Entry 9CUI (electron microscopy, 3.42 A resolution); this record covers chains A and D of the 5 polymer chains in the assembly.

# Chain A (and D)
Protein: Transient receptor potential cation channel subfamily V member 6
Organism: Homo sapiens
Notes: chain D of this document is another copy of the same molecule, construct and numbering; everything in this record applies to it too
UniProt: Q9H1D0 (TRPV6_HUMAN); residues -39 to 725 here correspond to UniProt positions 1-765 (UniProt number = residue number + 40)
Sequence (765 residues; numbered -39 to 725; the number before each row is that of its first residue; numbers below 1 keep their minus sign (Met-39 is residue -39)):
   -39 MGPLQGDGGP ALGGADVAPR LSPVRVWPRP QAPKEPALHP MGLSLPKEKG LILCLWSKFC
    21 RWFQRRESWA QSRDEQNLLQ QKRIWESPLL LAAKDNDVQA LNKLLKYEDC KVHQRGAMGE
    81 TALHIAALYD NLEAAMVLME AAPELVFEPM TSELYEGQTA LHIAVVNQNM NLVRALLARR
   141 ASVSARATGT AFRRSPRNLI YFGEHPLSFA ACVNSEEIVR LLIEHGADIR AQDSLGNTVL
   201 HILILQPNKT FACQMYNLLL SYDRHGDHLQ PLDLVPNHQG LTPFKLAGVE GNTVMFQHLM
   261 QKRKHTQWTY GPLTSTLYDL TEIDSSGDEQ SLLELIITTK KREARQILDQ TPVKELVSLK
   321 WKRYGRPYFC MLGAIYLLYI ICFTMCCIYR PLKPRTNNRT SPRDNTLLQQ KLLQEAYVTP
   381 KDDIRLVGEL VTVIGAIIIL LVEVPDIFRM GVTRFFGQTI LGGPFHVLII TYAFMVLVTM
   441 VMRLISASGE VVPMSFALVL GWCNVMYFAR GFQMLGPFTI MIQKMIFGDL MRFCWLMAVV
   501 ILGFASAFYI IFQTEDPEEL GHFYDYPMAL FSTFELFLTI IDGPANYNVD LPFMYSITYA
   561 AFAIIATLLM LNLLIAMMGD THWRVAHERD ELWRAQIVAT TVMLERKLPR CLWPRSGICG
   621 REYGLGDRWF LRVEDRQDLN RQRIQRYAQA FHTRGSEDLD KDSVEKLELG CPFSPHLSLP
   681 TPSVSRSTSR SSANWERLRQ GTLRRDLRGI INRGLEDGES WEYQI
Not modelled in the structure: -39 to 26, 639-725 (chain D: -39 to 21, 639-725)
Construct notes: variant Arg157 (Cys197 in Q9H1D0), Val378 (Met418 in Q9H1D0), Thr681 (Met721 in Q9H1D0)
Ion coordination: Ca2+: Asp542 (shared with 1 residue of chain B; 1 residue of chain C; Asp542(D) of chain D)
Curated features (UniProtKB/Swiss-Prot):
  - region: Glu93 to Pro103 (Interaction with calmodulin), Val598 to Val602 (Interaction with S100A10), Ser691 to Ile711 (Interaction with calmodulin)
  - motif: Ile541 to Ala545 (Selectivity filter)
  - binding site (Ca(2+)): Asp542
  - modified residue: Tyr161 (Phosphotyrosine), Thr702 (Phosphothreonine)
  - glycosylation: Asn358 (N-linked (GlcNAc...) asparagine)

# Chain A / chain D interface
Pairs across the interface (134; chain A residue first):
  Glu27(A) with Tyr324(D)
  Asp34(A) with Ile618(D); Arg632(D), salt bridge
  Glu35(A) with Ile618(D); Tyr623(D), hydrogen bond
  Asn37(A) with Gln267(D), hydrogen bond (backbone-side chain); Trp268(D); Arg632(D), hydrogen bond
  Leu38(A) with Gln267(D); Ile618(D), hydrophobic; Tyr623(D); Arg632(D)
  Leu39(A) with Tyr623(D), hydrophobic
  Gln41(A) with Gln267(D), hydrogen bond (side chain-backbone)
  Lys42(A) with Glu622(D); Tyr623(D)
  Trp45(A) with Leu625(D), hydrophobic
  Leu88(A) with Trp268(D), hydrophobic; Thr269(D)
  Tyr89(A) with Gln267(D), hydrogen bond (side chain-backbone)
  Tyr115(A) with Trp268(D)
  Gln118(A) with Tyr270(D), hydrogen bond
  Ile123(A) with Tyr270(D), hydrophobic
  Val126(A) with Tyr270(D); Gly271(D)
  Asn127(A) with Thr269(D); Gly271(D)
  Leu159(A) with Glu634(D); Asp635(D); Arg636(D), hydrogen bond (backbone-side chain)
  Ile160(A) with Leu273(D), hydrophobic; Arg636(D)
  Phe162(A) with Pro272(D), hydrophobic
  Pro207(A) with Arg636(D)
  Met491(A) with Met474(D), hydrophobic
  Arg492(A) with Met474(D); Leu475(D)
  Phe493(A) with Phe478(D), hydrophobic
  Trp495(A) with Leu475(D), hydrophobic
  Leu496(A) with Met466(D); Leu475(D), hydrophobic; Phe478(D), hydrophobic; Thr479(D); Ile482(D), hydrophobic
  Val499(A) with Trp462(D); Met466(D), hydrophobic
  Val500(A) with Met466(D), hydrophobic
  Leu502(A) with Trp462(D)
  Gly503(A) with Leu458(D); Val459(D); Trp462(D)
  Phe504(A) with Val459(D), hydrophobic
  Ser506(A) with Thr344(D); Leu458(D)
  Ala507(A) with Ser455(D); Val459(D), hydrophobic
  Tyr509(A) with Ile348(D), hydrophobic
  Ile510(A) with Cys347(D); Arg350(D), hydrogen bond (backbone-side chain); Val451(D); Met454(D), hydrophobic
  Ile511(A) with Ser455(D)
  Gln513(A) with Cys347(D); Ile348(D), hydrogen bond (side chain-backbone); Arg350(D), hydrogen bond; Leu352(D)
  Thr514(A) with Arg350(D); Leu352(D); Leu368(D); Gln369(D), hydrogen bond (backbone-backbone); Gln370(D), hydrogen bond (backbone-backbone)
  Glu515(A) with Leu367(D); Leu368(D); Gln369(D), hydrogen bond (backbone-side chain)
  Asp516(A) with Leu367(D), hydrogen bond (backbone-backbone); Gln369(D)
  Pro517(A) with Gln369(D)
  Glu519(A) with Leu367(D)
  Tyr526(A) with Ile348(D), hydrophobic
  Asp542(A) with Ile540(D); Asp542(D)
  Gly543(A) with Ile540(D)
  Tyr547(A) with Gly521(D); His522(D); Met528(D), hydrophobic; Ser532(D); Glu535(D), hydrogen bond
  Asn548(A) with Asp364(D); Glu518(D)
  Val549(A) with Asn365(D); Leu367(D), hydrophobic
  Asp550(A) with Asn365(D); Leu367(D)
  Met554(A) with Val452(D), hydrophobic; Ser455(D); Phe456(D), hydrophobic
  Ser556(A) with Phe531(D)
  Thr558(A) with Ser455(D)
  Tyr559(A) with Phe531(D), hydrophobic; Glu535(D); Ile540(D)
  Ala560(A) with Phe531(D), hydrophobic; Phe534(D), hydrophobic
  Ala563(A) with Leu538(D); Ile540(D), hydrophobic
  Ile564(A) with Leu490(D), hydrophobic; Phe534(D), hydrophobic
  Thr567(A) with Ile540(D)
  Leu568(A) with Met497(D), hydrophobic; Leu571(D), hydrophobic; Leu574(D); Met578(D)
  Leu569(A) with Ile482(D), hydrophobic; Met485(D); Ile486(D), hydrophobic; Leu490(D), hydrophobic; Met578(D), hydrophobic
  Asn572(A) with Leu574(D); Ile575(D); Met578(D)
  Leu573(A) with Phe478(D), hydrophobic; Met481(D); Ile482(D), hydrophobic; Met485(D), hydrophobic; His582(D)
  Ile575(A) with Ile575(D), hydrophobic
  Ala576(A) with Met578(D); Gly579(D); His582(D)
  Met577(A) with Phe478(D), hydrophobic; His582(D)
  Asp580(A) with His582(D); Trp583(D)
  Arg584(A) with Ala586(D)
Other interface residues (no listed pair), chain A (70 interface residues in all): Arg33, His122, Phe152, Phe169, Trp583
Other interface residues (no listed pair), chain D (74 interface residues in all): His265, Leu277, Arg323, Cys463, Val465, Phe493, Tyr524, Ile541, Gly624

# In short
The interface between chain A and chain D involves 70 residues on one side and 74 on the other, with 15
hydrogen bonds and 1 salt bridge. Polar pairs include Asp34(A)-Arg632(D), Glu35(A)-Tyr623(D) and
Asn37(A)-Gln267(D). From UniProt: Ca2+-binding residue Asp542(A) on chain A.
Chain A and chain D are both Transient receptor potential cation channel subfamily V member 6 (Homo sapiens);
the structure, Structure of human full-length ancestral TRPV6 channel in Calmodulin-bound state, was
determined by electron microscopy together with 9CUH, 9CUJ and 9CUK from the same study.
